PDB entry 2PPB | X-ray diffraction, 3.00 A resolution | chains I and D of the 8 polymer chains in the assembly

Chain I:
Molecule: 14-nt DNA strand
Sequence (14 nucleotides; each row starts with the number of its first residue):
     2 AACGCCAGAC AGGG
Unresolved in the structure: 2
Residues lining bound ligands: streptolydigin (STD): DC4, DG5, DC6

Chain D:
Name: DNA-directed RNA polymerase beta' chain
Organism: Thermus thermophilus
Notes: EC 2.7.7.6
UniProt: Q8RQE8 (RPOC_THET8); residues 1-1524 here = UniProt positions 1-1524
Sequence (1524 residues; numbered 1 to 1524; the number before each row is that of its first residue):
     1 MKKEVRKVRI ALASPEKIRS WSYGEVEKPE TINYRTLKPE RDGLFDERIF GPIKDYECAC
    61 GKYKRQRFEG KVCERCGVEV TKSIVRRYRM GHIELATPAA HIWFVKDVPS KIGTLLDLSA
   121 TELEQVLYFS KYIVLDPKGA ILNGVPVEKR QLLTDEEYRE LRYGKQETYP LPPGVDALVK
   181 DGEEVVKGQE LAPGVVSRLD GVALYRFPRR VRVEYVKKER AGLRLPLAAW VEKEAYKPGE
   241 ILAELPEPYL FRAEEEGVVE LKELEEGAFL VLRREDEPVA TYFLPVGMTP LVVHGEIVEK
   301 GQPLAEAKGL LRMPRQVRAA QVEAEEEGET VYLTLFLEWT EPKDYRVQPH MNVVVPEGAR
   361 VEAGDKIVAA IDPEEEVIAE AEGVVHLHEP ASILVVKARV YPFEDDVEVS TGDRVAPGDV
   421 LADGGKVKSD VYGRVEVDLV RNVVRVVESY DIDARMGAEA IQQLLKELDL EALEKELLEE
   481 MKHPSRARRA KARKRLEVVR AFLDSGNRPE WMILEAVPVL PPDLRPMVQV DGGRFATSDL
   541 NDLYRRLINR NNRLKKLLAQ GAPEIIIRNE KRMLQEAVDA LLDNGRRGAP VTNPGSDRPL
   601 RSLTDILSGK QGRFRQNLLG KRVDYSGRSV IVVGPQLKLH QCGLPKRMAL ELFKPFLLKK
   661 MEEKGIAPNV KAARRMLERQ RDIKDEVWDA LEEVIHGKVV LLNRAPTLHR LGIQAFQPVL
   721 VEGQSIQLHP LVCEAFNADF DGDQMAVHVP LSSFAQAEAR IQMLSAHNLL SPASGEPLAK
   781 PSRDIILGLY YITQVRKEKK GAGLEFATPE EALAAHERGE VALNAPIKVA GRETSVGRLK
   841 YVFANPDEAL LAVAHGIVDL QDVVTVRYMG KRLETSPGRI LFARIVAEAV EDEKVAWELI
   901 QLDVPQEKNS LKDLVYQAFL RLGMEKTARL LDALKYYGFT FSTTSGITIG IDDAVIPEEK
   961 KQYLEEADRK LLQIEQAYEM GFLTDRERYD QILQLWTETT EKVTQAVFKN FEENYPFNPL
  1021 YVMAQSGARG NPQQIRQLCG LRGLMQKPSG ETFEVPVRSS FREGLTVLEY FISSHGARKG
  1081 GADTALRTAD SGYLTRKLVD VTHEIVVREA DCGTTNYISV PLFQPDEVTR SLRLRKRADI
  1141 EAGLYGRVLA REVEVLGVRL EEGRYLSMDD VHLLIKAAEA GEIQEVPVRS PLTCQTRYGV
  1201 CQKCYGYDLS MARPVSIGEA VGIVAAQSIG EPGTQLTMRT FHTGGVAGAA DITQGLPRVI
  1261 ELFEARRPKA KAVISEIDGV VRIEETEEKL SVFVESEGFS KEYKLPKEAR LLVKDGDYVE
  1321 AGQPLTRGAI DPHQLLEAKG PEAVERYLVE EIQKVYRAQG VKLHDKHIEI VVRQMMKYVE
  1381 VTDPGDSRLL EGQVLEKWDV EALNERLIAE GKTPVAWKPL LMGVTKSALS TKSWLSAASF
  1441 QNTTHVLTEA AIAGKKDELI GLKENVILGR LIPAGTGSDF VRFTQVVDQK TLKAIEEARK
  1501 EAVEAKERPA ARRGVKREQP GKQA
Unresolved in the structure: 1, 208-390, 1244-1250, 1506-1524
Bound ions: Zn2+ site 1: Cys58, Cys60, Cys73, Cys76; Mg2+: Asp739, Asp741, Asp743 (shared with 1 residue of chain H); Zn2+ site 2: Cys1112, Cys1194, Cys1201, Cys1204
Residues lining bound ligands:
  - AMP-CPP (APC; diphosphomethylphosphonic acid adenosyl ester): Arg704, Pro706, Asn737, Asp739, Arg783, Arg1029, Thr1088
  - streptolydigin (STD): Ala1082, Ala1085, Leu1086, Arg1087, Asp1090, Leu1256, Pro1257, Ile1260
Reported in the primary citation:
  - binding site for streptolydigin: Ala1082 to Leu1086
  - conformationally variable residues (order/disorder transition): Gly1244 to Ala1250, Asp1251 to Gly1255

Interface between chain I and chain D:
Contacting residue pairs - 13 pairs, chain I then chain D:
  DC6(I) - Arg1266(D)  salt bridge to the phosphate
  DC7(I) - Glu1264(D)  phosphate contact
  DC7(I) - Ala1265(D)  phosphate contact
  DC7(I) - Arg1266(D)  salt bridge to the phosphate
  DA8(I) - Lys1426(D)  salt bridge to the phosphate
  DG9(I) - Val108(D)  sugar contact
  DG9(I) - Lys494(D)  salt bridge to the phosphate
  DA10(I) - Val108(D)  phosphate contact
  DA10(I) - Pro109(D)  phosphate contact
  DA10(I) - Ala120(D)  phosphate contact
  DA10(I) - Thr121(D)  hydrogen bond to the phosphate
  DA10(I) - Lys494(D)  salt bridge to the phosphate
  DC11(I) - Ser119(D)  phosphate contact
Also at the interface, not in a pair above, chain D (13 interface residues in all): Ser110, Thr114, Glu122

Overview:
6 residues of chain I and 13 residues of chain D are in contact; the contacts include 1 hydrogen bond and 5
salt bridges. Polar pairs include DA10(I)-Thr121(D), DC6(I)-Arg1266(D) and DC7(I)-Arg1266(D). Streptolydigin
is bound between chain I and chain D. The paper reports a binding site for streptolydigin at Ala1082(D);
conformational variability at Gly1244(D) and Asp1251(D).
Chain I is a 14-nt DNA strand and chain D is DNA-directed RNA polymerase beta' chain (Thermus thermophilus);
the structure, Crystal structure of the T. thermophilus RNAP polymerase elongation complex with the ntp
substrate analog and ..., was determined by X-ray diffraction (same publication as 2O5J).
